1R20 - chains A and D; structure by X-ray diffraction, 3.00 A resolution.

[Chain A]
Protein: Ultraspiracle protein
Source organism: Heliothis virescens
UniProt: Q7SIF6 (Q7SIF6_HELVI); residues 205-466 here correspond to UniProt positions 3-264 (UniProt number = residue number - 202)
Sequence (263 residues; row label = number of the first residue in the row):
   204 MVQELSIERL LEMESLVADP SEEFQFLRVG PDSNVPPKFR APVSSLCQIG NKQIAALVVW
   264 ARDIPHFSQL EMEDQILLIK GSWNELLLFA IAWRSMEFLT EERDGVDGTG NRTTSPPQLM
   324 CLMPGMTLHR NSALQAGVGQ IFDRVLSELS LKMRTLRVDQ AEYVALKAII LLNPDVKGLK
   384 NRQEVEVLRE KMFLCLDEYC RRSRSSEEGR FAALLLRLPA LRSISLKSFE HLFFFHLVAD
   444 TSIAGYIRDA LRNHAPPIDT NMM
Not modelled in the structure: 204-205, 305-315, 456-466
Small-molecule neighbours: EPH (L-alpha-phosphatidyl-beta-oleoyl-gamma-palmitoyl-phosphatidylethanolamine): L230, V238, P239, F242, P245, V246, L249, C250, G253, N287, L290, L291, I294, M323, L325, L331, S335, A336, Q338, A339, V341, I344, F345, S431, H434, L435, F438, L440

[Chain D]
Protein: Ecdysone receptor
Source organism: Heliothis virescens
UniProt: O18473 (ECR_HELVI); aligned to UniProt positions 306-553 over residues 285-532 (the alignment contains insertions or deletions, so no single offset holds)
Sequence (265 residues; row label = number of the first residue in the row):
   268 GSHMASMTGG QQMGRDPKNV PPLTANQKSL IARLVYYQEG YEQPSEEDLK RVTQTWQSDE
   328 DDEDSDMPFR QITEMTILTV QLIVEFAKGL PGFSKISQSD QITLLKACSS EVMMLRVARR
   388 YDAATDSVLF ANNQAYTRDN YRKAGMAYVI EDLLHFCRCM YSMMMDNVHY ALLTAIVIFS
   448 DRPGLEQPSL VEEIQRYYLN TLRVYILNQN SASPRSAVIF GKILGILTEI RTLGMQNSNM
   508 CISLKLKNRK LPPFLEEIWD VADVA
Not modelled in the structure: 268-286, 319-332, 529-532
Small-molecule neighbours: byi6830 (HWG; N-(tert-butyl)-3,5-dimethyl-n'-[(5-methyl-2,3-dihydro-1,4-benzodioxin-6-yl)carbonyl]benzohydrazide): I339, T340, T343, S377, M380, M381, V384, Y403, Y408, M413, V416, D419, L420, L500, Q503, N504, M507, C508, L511, W526

[How chain A and chain D interact]
Contacting residue pairs - 35 pairs, chain A then chain D:
  R347(A) - P450(D)
  E351(A) - D448(D)
  K355(A) - E459(D)  salt bridge
  N376(A) - E496(D)
  D378(A) - H422(D)  hydrogen bond (backbone-side chain)
  D378(A) - E496(D)
  K380(A) - D419(D)  salt bridge
  K380(A) - H422(D)
  R385(A) - C426(D)
  R385(A) - S429(D)  hydrogen bond
  E389(A) - K489(D)  salt bridge
  E393(A) - V485(D)
  E393(A) - K489(D)  salt bridge
  F396(A) - G488(D)
  F396(A) - K489(D)
  L397(A) - V485(D)  hydrophobic
  D400(A) - A484(D)
  E411(A) - R470(D)  salt bridge
  F414(A) - A484(D)
  F414(A) - F487(D)  hydrophobic
  A415(A) - F487(D)  hydrophobic
  A415(A) - L491(D)  hydrophobic
  L419(A) - Q462(D)
  L419(A) - L466(D)  hydrophobic
  L421(A) - T495(D)
  P422(A) - L494(D)
  P422(A) - T495(D)
  P422(A) - R498(D)  hydrogen bond (backbone-side chain)
  A423(A) - R498(D)
  R425(A) - T495(D)
  R425(A) - E496(D)  salt bridge
  R425(A) - T499(D)  hydrogen bond
  S426(A) - R498(D)  hydrogen bond
  L429(A) - T499(D)
  E433(A) - N506(D)
Also at the interface, not in a pair above, chain A (25 interface residues in all): V379, L418
Also at the interface, not in a pair above, chain D (25 interface residues in all): P481, G492, M502

[In short]
Chain A and chain D each contribute 25 residues to their interface; the contacts include 5 hydrogen bonds and
6 salt bridges. Polar contacts include K355(A)-E459(D), K380(A)-D419(D) and E389(A)-K489(D). Ligands of chain
A: compound EPH. Bound to chain D: byi6830.
Here chain A is Ultraspiracle protein and chain D is Ecdysone receptor, both from Heliothis virescens. Entry
1R20 (Crystal structure of the ligand-binding domains of the heterodimer EcR/USP bound to the synthetic
agonist BYI06830) was determined by X-ray diffraction (same publication as 1R1K).
